PDB entry 1OAI | X-ray diffraction, 1.00 A resolution | chains A and B

[Chain A]
Protein: Nuclear RNA export factor
Organism: Homo sapiens
Notes: fragment: uba domain, residues 561-619
UniProt: Q9UBU9 (NXF1_HUMAN); residue numbers follow UniProt; this construct covers 561-619
Chain sequence (59 residues; numbered 561 to 619; the number before each row is that of its first residue):
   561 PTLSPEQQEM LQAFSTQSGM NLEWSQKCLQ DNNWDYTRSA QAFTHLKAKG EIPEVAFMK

[Chain B]
Protein: Fxfg nucleoporin peptide
Organism: Homo sapiens
Notes: fragment: nucleoporin peptide, residues 10-18
Chain sequence (9 residues; each row starts with the number of its first residue):
    10 DSGFSFGSK

[Interface between chain A and chain B]
Pairs across the interface (22):
  M580(A) - F15(B)  hydrophobic
  W584(A) - F13(B)  hydrophobic
  W584(A) - F15(B)  hydrophobic
  K587(A) - F13(B)  hydrogen bond (side chain-backbone)
  K587(A) - S14(B)
  C588(A) - F15(B)  hydrophobic
  Q590(A) - K18(B)
  D591(A) - S14(B)
  D591(A) - F15(B)  hydrogen bond (side chain-backbone)
  D591(A) - K18(B)  hydrogen bond (backbone-side chain)
  N592(A) - F15(B)
  N592(A) - G16(B)
  N592(A) - K18(B)
  N593(A) - K18(B)  hydrogen bond
  R598(A) - S17(B)
  R598(A) - K18(B)
  A602(A) - G16(B)
  L606(A) - F13(B)  hydrophobic
  L606(A) - S14(B)
  L606(A) - F15(B)  hydrophobic
  E611(A) - F13(B)
  P613(A) - F13(B)
Other interface residues (no listed pair), chain A (15 interface residues in all): F603, I612

[In short]
Chain A and chain B form an interface of 15 and 6 residues respectively; the contacts include 4 hydrogen
bonds. Among the polar pairs are K587(A)-F13(B), D591(A)-F15(B) and D591(A)-K18(B).
Chain A is Nuclear RNA export factor and chain B is Fxfg nucleoporin peptide, both from Homo sapiens; the
structure, Complex between Tap UBA domain and FxFG nucleoporin peptide, was determined by X-ray diffraction.
